Entry 5VSW (X-ray diffraction, 4.29 A resolution (low resolution: residue-level contacts below are approximate; hydrogen-bond / salt-bridge calls are withheld)); this record covers chains B and C of the 7 polymer chains in the assembly.

== Chain B ==
Molecule: DNA-directed RNA polymerase subunit alpha
From: Escherichia coli (strain K12)
Notes: EC 2.7.7.6
UniProt: P0A7Z4 (RPOA_ECOLI); residue numbers follow UniProt; this construct covers 1-329
Amino-acid sequence (329 residues; row label = number of the first residue in the row):
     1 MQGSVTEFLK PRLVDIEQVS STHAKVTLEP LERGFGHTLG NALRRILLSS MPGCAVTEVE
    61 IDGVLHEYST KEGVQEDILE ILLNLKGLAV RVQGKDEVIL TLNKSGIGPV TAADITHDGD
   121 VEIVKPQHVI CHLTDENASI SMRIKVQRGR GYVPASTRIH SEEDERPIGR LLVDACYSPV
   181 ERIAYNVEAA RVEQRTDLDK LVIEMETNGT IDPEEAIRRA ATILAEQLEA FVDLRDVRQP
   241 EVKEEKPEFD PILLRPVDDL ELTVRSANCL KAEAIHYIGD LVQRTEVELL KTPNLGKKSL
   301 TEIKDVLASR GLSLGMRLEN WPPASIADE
Disordered / not traced: 1-5, 161-171, 234-245, 326-329
Curated features (UniProtKB/Swiss-Prot):
  - region: Glu162 to Glu165 (Required for interaction with Crp at class II promoters)
  - modified residue: Arg265 (ADP-ribosylarginine), Lys297 (N6-acetyllysine), Lys298 (N6-acetyllysine)
  - mutagenesis: Arg45 (R45C: In rpoA112; temperature-sensitive, blocks RNA polymerase assembly), Glu162 to Glu165 (5-fold decrease in CRP-class II promoter-dependent transcription), Glu165 (E165K: 5-fold decrease in CRP-class II promoter-dependent transcription), Arg191 (R191C: In rpoA101; temperature-sensitive)

== Chain C ==
Molecule: DNA-directed RNA polymerase subunit beta
From: Escherichia coli (strain K12)
Notes: EC 2.7.7.6
UniProt: P0A8V2 (RPOB_ECOLI); residue numbers follow UniProt; this construct covers 1-1342
Amino-acid sequence (1342 residues; each row starts with the number of its first residue):
     1 MVYSYTEKKR IRKDFGKRPQ VLDVPYLLSI QLDSFQKFIE QDPEGQYGLE AAFRSVFPIQ
    61 SYSGNSELQY VSYRLGEPVF DVQECQIRGV TYSAPLRVKL RLVIYEREAP EGTVKDIKEQ
   121 EVYMGEIPLM TDNGTFVING TERVIVSQLH RSPGVFFDSD KGKTHSSGKV LYNARIIPYR
   181 GSWLDFEFDP KDNLFVRIDR RRKLPATIIL RALNYTTEQI LDLFFEKVIF EIRDNKLQME
   241 LVPERLRGET ASFDIEANGK VYVEKGRRIT ARHIRQLEKD DVKLIEVPVE YIAGKVVAKD
   301 YIDESTGELI CAANMELSLD LLAKLSQSGH KRIETLFTND LDHGPYISET LRVDPTNDRL
   361 SALVEIYRMM RPGEPPTREA AESLFENLFF SEDRYDLSAV GRMKFNRSLL REEIEGSGIL
   421 SKDDIIDVMK KLIDIRNGKG EVDDIDHLGN RRIRSVGEMA ENQFRVGLVR VERAVKERLS
   481 LGDLDTLMPQ DMINAKPISA AVKEFFGSSQ LSQFMDQNNP LSEITHKRRI SALGPGGLTR
   541 ERAGFEVRDV HPTHYGRVCP IETPEGPNIG LINSLSVYAQ TNEYGFLETP YRKVTDGVVT
   601 DEIHYLSAIE EGNYVIAQAN SNLDEEGHFV EDLVTCRSKG ESSLFSRDQV DYMDVSTQQV
   661 VSVGASLIPF LEHDDANRAL MGANMQRQAV PTLRADKPLV GTGMERAVAV DSGVTAVAKR
   721 GGVVQYVDAS RIVIKVNEDE MYPGEAGIDI YNLTKYTRSN QNTCINQMPC VSLGEPVERG
   781 DVLADGPSTD LGELALGQNM RVAFMPWNGY NFEDSILVSE RVVQEDRFTT IHIQELACVS
   841 RDTKLGPEEI TADIPNVGEA ALSKLDESGI VYIGAEVTGG DILVGKVTPK GETQLTPEEK
   901 LLRAIFGEKA SDVKDSSLRV PNGVSGTVID VQVFTRDGVE KDKRALEIEE MQLKQAKKDL
   961 SEELQILEAG LFSRIRAVLV AGGVEAEKLD KLPRDRWLEL GLTDEEKQNQ LEQLAEQYDE
  1021 LKHEFEKKLE AKRRKITQGD DLAPGVLKIV KVYLAVKRRI QPGDKMAGRH GNKGVISKIN
  1081 PIEDMPYDEN GTPVDIVLNP LGVPSRMNIG QILETHLGMA AKGIGDKINA MLKQQQEVAK
  1141 LREFIQRAYD LGADVRQKVD LSTFSDEEVM RLAENLRKGM PIATPVFDGA KEAEIKELLK
  1201 LGDLPTSGQI RLYDGRTGEQ FERPVTVGYM YMLKLNHLVD DKMHARSTGS YSLVTQQPLG
  1261 GKAQFGGQRF GEMEVWALEA YGAAYTLQEM LTVKSDDVNG RTKMYKNIVD GNHQMEPGMP
  1321 ESFNVLLKEI RSLGINIELE DE
Disordered / not traced: 1-2
Curated features (UniProtKB/Swiss-Prot):
  - modified residue (N6-acetyllysine): Lys1022, Lys1200
  - mutagenesis: Ile561 (I561S: Resistant to antibiotics salinamide A and B), Ile569 (I569S: Resistant to antibiotics salinamide A and B), Ala665 (A665E: Resistant to antibiotics salinamide A and B), Asp675 (D675A/G: Resistant to antibiotics salinamide A and B), Asn677 (N677H/K: Resistant to antibiotics salinamide A and B), Leu680 (L680M: Resistant to antibiotics salinamide A and B), Glu813 (E813K: Disrupts the enzyme's active center)

== Chain B / chain C interface ==
Residue-residue contacts (10):
  Arg33(B) with Glu820(C); Pro1081(C); Glu1083(C)
  Gly34(B) with Glu1083(C)
  His37(B) with Arg1216(C)
  Asn41(B) with Arg1216(C); Thr1217(C)
  Arg44(B) with Thr1217(C); Glu1219(C)
  Tyr185(B) with Thr1217(C)
Other interface residues (no listed pair), chain C (7 interface residues in all): Gly1218

== In short ==
Chain B and chain C form an interface of 6 and 7 residues respectively. Curated annotation (UniProt) lists 6
mutagenesis sites on chain B; 7 mutagenesis sites on chain C.
Chain B is DNA-directed RNA polymerase subunit alpha and chain C is DNA-directed RNA polymerase subunit beta,
both from Escherichia coli (strain K12); the structure, X-ray crystal structure of Escherichia coli RNA
polymerase and DksA/ppGpp complex, was determined by X-ray diffraction (same publication as 5W1S and 5W1T).
